PDB entry 6HVR | X-ray diffraction, 2.70 A resolution | chains E and F of the 28 polymer chains in the assembly

[Chain E]
Molecule: Proteasome subunit alpha type-6
Organism: Saccharomyces cerevisiae S288C
Notes: EC 3.4.25.1
UniProt: P40302 (PSA6_YEAST); residues 0-233 here correspond to UniProt positions 1-234 (UniProt number = residue number + 1)
Amino-acid sequence (234 residues; each row starts with the number of its first residue; numbering starts at 0):
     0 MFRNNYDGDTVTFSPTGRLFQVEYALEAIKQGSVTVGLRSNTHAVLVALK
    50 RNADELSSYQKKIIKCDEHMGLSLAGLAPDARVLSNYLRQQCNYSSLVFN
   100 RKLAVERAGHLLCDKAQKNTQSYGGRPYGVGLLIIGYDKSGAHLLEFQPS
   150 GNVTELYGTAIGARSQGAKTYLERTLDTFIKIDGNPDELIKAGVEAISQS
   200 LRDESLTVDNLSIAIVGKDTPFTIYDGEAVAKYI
Disordered / not traced: 0-2
Curated features (UniProtKB/Swiss-Prot):
  - modified residue: Ser13 (Phosphoserine)
  - cross-link: Lys190 (Glycyl lysine isopeptide (Lys-Gly) (interchain with G-Cter in ubiquitin))

[Chain F]
Molecule: Probable proteasome subunit alpha type-7
Organism: Saccharomyces cerevisiae S288C
Notes: EC 3.4.25.1
UniProt: P21242 (PSA7_YEAST); residues -3 to 284 here correspond to UniProt positions 1-288 (UniProt number = residue number + 4)
Amino-acid sequence (288 residues; each row starts with the number of its first residue; numbers below 1 keep their minus sign (Met-3 is residue -3)):
    -3 MTSIGTGYDLSNSVFSPDGRNFQVEYAVKAVENGTTSIGIKCNDGVVFAV
    47 EKLITSKLLVPQKNVKIQVVDRHIGCVYSGLIPDGRHLVNRGREEAASFK
    97 KLYKTPIPIPAFADRLGQYVQAHTLYNSVRPFGVSTIFGGVDKNGAHLYM
   147 LEPSGSYWGYKGAATGKGRQSAKAELEKLVDHHPEGLSAREAVKQAAKII
   197 YLAHEDNKEKDFELEISWCSLSETNGLHKFVKGDLLQEAIDFAQKEINGD
   247 DDEDEDDSDNVMSSDDENAPVATNANATTDQEGDIHLE
Disordered / not traced: -3 to 1, 245-284
Curated features (UniProtKB/Swiss-Prot):
  - modified residue: Thr-2 (N-acetylthreonine)

[Interface between chain E and chain F]
Residue-residue contacts - 63 pairs, chain E then chain F:
  Asn4(E) - Leu6(F)
  Tyr5(E) - Asp5(F)  hydrogen bond
  Tyr5(E) - Leu6(F)  hydrophobic
  Thr9(E) - Arg126(F)
  Val10(E) - Gln19(F)
  Val10(E) - Asn123(F)
  Val10(E) - Ser124(F)
  Val10(E) - Val125(F)
  Val10(E) - Arg126(F)
  Thr11(E) - Leu6(F)
  Thr11(E) - Gln19(F)
  Phe12(E) - Gln19(F)  hydrogen bond (backbone-side chain)
  Phe12(E) - Tyr22(F)
  Phe12(E) - Ala23(F)  hydrophobic
  Phe12(E) - Arg126(F)
  Phe12(E) - Pro127(F)
  Ser13(E) - Tyr22(F)
  Pro14(E) - Tyr22(F)  hydrophobic
  Pro14(E) - Lys25(F)
  Thr15(E) - Lys25(F)
  Gly16(E) - Tyr22(F)
  Gly16(E) - Lys25(F)
  Gly16(E) - Ala26(F)
  Leu18(E) - Leu77(F)  hydrophobic
  Leu18(E) - Arg126(F)
  His109(E) - Arg82(F)
  Cys112(E) - Arg82(F)
  Asp113(E) - Arg82(F)  salt bridge
  Asp113(E) - Asn86(F)
  Gln116(E) - Pro79(F)
  Gln116(E) - Asp80(F)
  Gln116(E) - His83(F)  hydrogen bond
  Thr119(E) - Arg126(F)  hydrogen bond (backbone-side chain)
  Gln120(E) - His83(F)
  Gln120(E) - His119(F)
  Gln120(E) - Val125(F)
  Gln120(E) - Arg126(F)  hydrogen bond (backbone-backbone)
  Gln120(E) - Phe128(F)
  Ser121(E) - Ser124(F)
  Tyr122(E) - Ser124(F)  hydrogen bond (backbone-backbone)
  Ser149(E) - Pro79(F)
  Gly150(E) - Pro79(F)
  Asn151(E) - Ile78(F)
  Asn151(E) - Pro79(F)
  Thr153(E) - Leu55(F)
  Thr153(E) - Asn60(F)
  Glu154(E) - Val56(F)
  Glu154(E) - Lys59(F)
  Glu154(E) - Asn60(F)  hydrogen bond (backbone-side chain)
  Leu155(E) - Leu54(F)
  Leu155(E) - Leu55(F)
  Leu155(E) - Val56(F)
  Tyr156(E) - Leu54(F)  hydrogen bond (backbone-backbone)
  Tyr156(E) - Leu55(F)
  Tyr156(E) - Val56(F)
  Tyr156(E) - Pro57(F)
  Gly157(E) - Leu54(F)
  Lys168(E) - Leu54(F)
  Leu171(E) - Leu54(F)
  Glu172(E) - Ser52(F)
  Glu172(E) - Lys53(F)
  Glu172(E) - Leu54(F)
  Leu175(E) - Lys53(F)
Other interface residues (no listed pair), chain E (34 interface residues in all): Arg38, Glu105, Phe178
Other interface residues (no listed pair), chain F (30 interface residues in all): Gly129

[In short]
The interface between chain E and chain F involves 34 residues on one side and 30 on the other; the contacts
include 8 hydrogen bonds and 1 salt bridge. Polar pairs include Asp113(E)-Arg82(F), Tyr5(E)-Asp5(F) and
Phe12(E)-Gln19(F).
Here chain E is Proteasome subunit alpha type-6 and chain F is Probable proteasome subunit alpha type-7, both
from Saccharomyces cerevisiae S288C. Entry 6HVR (Yeast 20S proteasome with human beta2i (1-53) in complex with
16) was determined by X-ray diffraction, deposited together with 6HTB, 6HTC, 6HTD, 6HTP, 6HTR, 6HUB and 30
further entries.
